Entry 3CC4 (X-ray diffraction, 2.70 A resolution); this record covers chains A and 0 of the 31 polymer chains in the assembly.

== Chain A ==
Name: 50S ribosomal protein L2P
Source organism: Haloarcula marismortui
Reference sequence: P20276 (RL2_HALMA); residues 0-239 here correspond to UniProt positions 1-240 (UniProt number = residue number + 1)
Amino-acid sequence (240 residues; each row starts with the number of its first residue; numbering starts at 0):
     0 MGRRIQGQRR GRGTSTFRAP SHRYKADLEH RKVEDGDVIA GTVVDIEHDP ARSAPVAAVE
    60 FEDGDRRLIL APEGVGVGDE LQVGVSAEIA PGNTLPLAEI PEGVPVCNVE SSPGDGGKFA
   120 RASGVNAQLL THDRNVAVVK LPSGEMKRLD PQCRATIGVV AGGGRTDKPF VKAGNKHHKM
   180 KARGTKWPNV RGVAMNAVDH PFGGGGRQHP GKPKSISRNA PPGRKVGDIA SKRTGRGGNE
Disordered / not traced: 0, 238-239
Metal / ion sites: Mg2+ site 1: Asp26 (shared with G1873(0) of chain 0); Mg2+ site 2: Asn188 (shared with A1845(0), U1846(0), G1884(0) of chain 0); Sr2+: Phe201, His208 (shared with A2633(0) of chain 0); Mg2+ site 3: Gln207 (shared with U1883(0), U2012(0), G2013(0) of chain 0)

== Chain 0 ==
Molecule: 23S ribosomal RNA
Source organism: Haloarcula marismortui
Sequence (2923 nucleotides; numbered 1 to 2923; the number before each row is that of its first residue):
     1 GUUGGCUACU AUGCCAGCUG GUGGAUUGCU CGGCUCAGGC GCUGAUGAAG GACGUGCCAA
    61 GCUGCGAUAA GCUGUGGGGA GCCGCACGGA GGCGAAGAAC CACAGAUUUC CGAAUGAGAA
   121 UCUCUCUAAC AAUUGCUUCG CGCAAUGAGG AACCCCGAGA ACUGAAACAU CUCAGUAUCG
   181 GGAGGAACAG AAAACGCAAC GUGAUGUCGU UAGUAACCGC GAGUGAACGC GAUACAGCCC
   241 AAACCGAAGC CCUCACGGGC AAUGUGGUGU CAGGGCUACC UCUCAUCAGC CGACCGUCUU
   301 CACGAAGUCU CUUGGAAUAG AGCGUGAUAC AGGGUGACAA CCCCGUACUG AAGACCAGUA
   361 CGCUGUGCGG UAGUGCCAGA GUAGCGGGGG UUGGAUAUCC CUCGCGAAUA ACGCAGGCAU
   421 CGACUGCGAA GGCUAAACAC AACCUGAGAC CGAUAGUGAA CAAGUAGUGU GAACGAACGC
   481 UGCAAAGUAC CCUCAGAAGG GAGGCGAAAU AGAGCAUGAA AUCAGUUGGC GAUCGAGCGA
   541 CAGGGCAUAC AAGGUCCCUU GACGAAUGAC CGAGACGCGA GUCUCCAGUA AGACUCACGG
   601 GAAGCCGAUG UUCUGUCGUA CGUUUUGAAA AACGAGCCAG GGAGUGUGUC UGUAUGGCAA
   661 GUCUAACCGG AGUAUCCGGG GAGGCACAGG GAAACCGACA UGGCCGCAGG GCUUUGCCCG
   721 AGGGCCGCCG UCUUCAAGGG CGGGGAGCCA UGUGGACACG ACCCGAAUCC GGACGAUCUA
   781 CGCAUGGACA AGAUGAAGCG UGCCGAAAGG CACGUGGAAG UCUGUUAGAG UUGGUGUCCU
   841 ACAAUACCCU CUCGUGAUCU AUGUGUAGGG GUGAAAGGCC CAUCGAGUCC GGCAACAGCU
   901 GGUUCCAAUC GAAACAUGUC GAAGCAUGAC CUCCGCCGAG GUAGUCUGUG AGGUAGAGCG
   961 ACCGAUUGGU GUGUCCGCCU CCGAGAGGAG UCGGCACACC UGUCAAACUC CAAACUUACA
  1021 GACGCUGUUU GACGCGGGGA UUCCGGUGCG CGGGGUAAGC CUGUGUACCA GGAGGGGAAC
  1081 AACCCAGAGA UAGGUUAAGG UCCCCAAGUG UGGAUUAAGU GUAAUCCUCU GAAGGUGGUC
  1141 UCGAGCCCUA GACAGCCGGG AGGUGAGCUU AGAAGCAGCU ACCCUCUAAG AAAAGCGUAA
  1201 CAGCUUACCG GCCGAGGUUU GAGGCGCCCA AAAUGAUCGG GACUCAAAUC CACCACCGAG
  1261 ACCUGUCCGU ACCACUCAUA CUGGUAAUCG AGUAGAUUGG CGCUCUAAUU GGAUGGAAGC
  1321 AGGGGCGAGA GCUCCUGUGG ACCGAUUAGU GACGAAAAUC CUGGCCAUAG UAGCAGCGAU
  1381 AGUCGGGUGA GAACCCCGAC GGCCUAAUGG AUAAGGGUUC CUCAGCACUG CUGAUCAGCU
  1441 GAGGGUUAGC CGGUCCUAAG UCUCACCGCA ACUCGACUGA GACGAAAUGG GAAACAGGUU
  1501 AAUAUUCCUG UGCCAUCAUG CAGUGAAAGU UGACGCCCUG GGGUCGAUCA CGCCGGGCAU
  1561 UCGCCCGGUC GAACCGUCCA ACUCCGUGGA AGCCGUAAUG GCAGGAAGCG GACGAACGGC
  1621 GGCAUAGGGA AACGUGAUUC AACCUGGGGC CCAUGAAAAG ACGAGCAUGA UGUCCGUACC
  1681 GAGAACCGAC ACAGGUGUCC AUGGCGGCGA AAGCCAAGGC CUGUCGGGAG CAACCAACGU
  1741 UAGGGAAUUC GGCAAGUUAG UCCCGUACCU UCGGAAGAAG GGAUGCCUGC UCCGGAACGG
  1801 AGCAGGUCGC AGUGACUCGG AAGCUCGGAC UGUCUAGUAA CAACAUAGGU GACCGCAAAU
  1861 CCGCAAGGAC UCGUACGGUC ACUGAAUCCU GCCCAGUGCA GGUAUCUGAA CACCUCGUAC
  1921 AAGAGGACGA AGGACCUGUC AACGGCGGGG GUAACUAUGA CCCUCUUAAG GUAGCGUAGU
  1981 ACCUUGCCGC AUCAGUAGCG GCUUGCAUGA AUGGAUUAAC CAGAGCUUCA CUGUCCCAAC
  2041 GUUGGGCCCG GUGAACUGUA CAUUCCAGUG CGGAGUCUGG AGACACCCAG GGGGAAGCGA
  2101 AGACCCUAUG GAGCUUUACU GCAGGCUGUC GCUGAGACGU GGUCGCCGAU GUGCAGCAUA
  2161 GGUAGGAGUC GUUACAGAGG UACCCGCGCU AGCGGGCCAC CCAGACAACA GUGAAAUACU
  2221 ACCCGUCGGU GACUGCGACU CUCACUCCGG GAGGAGGACA CCGAUAGCCG GGCAGUUUGA
  2281 CUGGGGCGGU ACGCGCUCGA AAAGAUAUCG AGCGCGCCCU AUGGUCAUCU CAGCCGGGAC
  2341 AGAGACCCGG CGAAGAGUGC AAGAGCAAAA GAUGACUUGA CAGUGUUCUU CCCAACGAGG
  2401 AACGCUGACG CGAAAGCGUG GUCUAGCGAA CCAAUUAGCC UGCUUGAUGC GGGCAAUUGA
  2461 UGACAGAAAA GCUACCCUAG GGAUAACAGA GUCGUCACUC GCAAGAGCAC AUAUCGACCG
  2521 AGUGGCUUGC UACCUCGAUG UCGGUUCCCU CCAUCCUGCC CGUGCAGAAG CGGGCAAGGG
  2581 UGAGGUUGUU CGCCUAUUAA AGGAGGUCGU GAGCUGGGUU UAGACCGUCG UGAGACAGGU
  2641 CGGCUGCUAU CUACUGGGUG UGUAAUGGUG UCUGACAAGA ACGACCGUAU AGUACGAGAG
  2701 GAACUACGGU UGGUGGCCAC UGGUGUACCG GUUGUUCGAG AGAGCACGUG CCGGGUAGCC
  2761 ACGCCACACG GGGUAAGAGC UGAACGCAUC UAAGCUCGAA ACCCACUUGG AAAAGAGACA
  2821 CCGCCGAGGU CCCGCGUACA AGACGCGGUC GAUAGACUCG GGGUGUGCGC GUCGAGGUAA
  2881 CGAGACGUUA AGCCCACGAG CACUAACAGA CCAAAGCCAU CAU
Disordered / not traced: 1-9, 126-127, 715, 971-998, 1560, 1952-1963, 2137-2236, 2339-2343, 2665-2666, 2915-2923
Modified positions: 1MA (6-hydro-1-methyladenosine-5'-monophosphate) at position 628, OMU (o2'-methyluridine 5'-monophosphate) at position 2587, OMG (o2'-methylguanosine-5'-monophosphate) at position 2588, UR3 (3-methyluridine-5'-monophoshate) at position 2619, PSU (pseudouridine-5'-monophosphate) at position 2621
Metal / ion sites: Na+ site 1 near U12 (its only coordinating residue here); Mg2+ site 1 near G28 (its only coordinating residue here); Na+ site 2: C40, G41, C443; Na+ site 3: G56, G61; Sr2+ site 1: C85, A86; Na+ site 4: U107, U108; Mg2+ site 2 near U115 (its only coordinating residue here); Na+ site 5: C130, U146; Na+ site 6: C141, G142; Sr2+ site 2: G147, A183 (shared with 1 residue of chain M); Mg2+ site 3: C162, U2276; K+ site 1: C162, U163, U172; 57 more Na+ sites not listed; 69 more Mg2+ sites not listed; 43 more Sr2+ sites not listed; 1 more K+ sites not listed
Ligand contacts: anisomycin (ANM): G2102, G2482, A2486, C2487, A2488, U2535, A2538, U2539, G2540, U2541, U2620

== Interface between chain A and chain 0 ==
Pairs across the interface (262):
  Gly1(A) - A886(0)  hydrogen bond to the base
  Gly1(A) - C2114(0)  hydrogen bond to the phosphate
  Gly1(A) - C2273(0)  hydrogen bond to the phosphate
  Arg2(A) - G871(0)  hydrogen bond to the base
  Arg2(A) - U872(0)  hydrogen bond to the base
  Arg2(A) - G873(0)  base contact
  Arg2(A) - G878(0)  hydrogen bond to the base
  Arg2(A) - C879(0)  base contact
  Arg2(A) - A886(0)  base contact
  Arg3(A) - G870(0)  salt bridge to the phosphate
  Arg3(A) - G871(0)  salt bridge to the phosphate
  Arg3(A) - C1862(0)  hydrogen bond to the phosphate
  Arg3(A) - G1863(0)  salt bridge to the phosphate
  Gly6(A) - C1861(0)  hydrogen bond to the sugar
  Gly6(A) - C1880(0)  phosphate contact
  Gln7(A) - C1861(0)  hydrogen bond to the sugar
  Gln7(A) - C1862(0)  hydrogen bond to the phosphate
  Arg8(A) - G871(0)  salt bridge to the phosphate
  Arg8(A) - U872(0)  hydrogen bond to the base
  Arg8(A) - G873(0)  hydrogen bond to the base
  Arg9(A) - U1860(0)  hydrogen bond to the base
  Arg9(A) - A1869(0)  base contact
  Arg9(A) - C1870(0)  sugar contact
  Arg9(A) - U1879(0)  hydrogen bond to the phosphate
  Arg9(A) - C1880(0)  salt bridge to the phosphate
  Gly10(A) - C1861(0)  hydrogen bond to the sugar
  Gly10(A) - C1862(0)  sugar contact
  Gly10(A) - G1868(0)  hydrogen bond to the base
  Gly10(A) - A1869(0)  sugar contact
  Arg11(A) - U866(0)  hydrogen bond to the phosphate
  Arg11(A) - A867(0)  salt bridge to the phosphate
  Arg11(A) - G871(0)  hydrogen bond to the phosphate
  Arg11(A) - C1862(0)  hydrogen bond to the sugar
  Gly12(A) - A1869(0)  sugar contact
  Thr13(A) - U866(0)  sugar contact
  Thr13(A) - U872(0)  hydrogen bond to the phosphate
  Ser14(A) - G782(0)  hydrogen bond to the sugar
  Ser14(A) - C783(0)  sugar contact
  Thr15(A) - C781(0)  hydrogen bond to the sugar
  Thr15(A) - G782(0)  hydrogen bond to the sugar
  Thr15(A) - G873(0)  phosphate contact
  Phe16(A) - U872(0)  phosphate contact
  Phe16(A) - A1869(0)  sugar contact
  Phe16(A) - C1870(0)  sugar contact
  Arg17(A) - G1460(0)  salt bridge to the phosphate
  Arg17(A) - A1869(0)  phosphate contact
  Arg17(A) - C1870(0)  phosphate contact
  Ala18(A) - C1870(0)  hydrogen bond to the phosphate
  Ala18(A) - U1871(0)  phosphate contact
  Ala18(A) - C1872(0)  phosphate contact
  Ser20(A) - C1872(0)  hydrogen bond to the phosphate
  His21(A) - C783(0)  hydrogen bond to the phosphate
  His21(A) - A784(0)  salt bridge to the phosphate
  Arg22(A) - A784(0)  salt bridge to the phosphate
  Arg22(A) - U1654(0)  salt bridge to the phosphate
  Tyr23(A) - C1872(0)  sugar contact
  Lys24(A) - U1654(0)  sugar contact
  Ala25(A) - C1872(0)  hydrogen bond to the sugar
  Asp26(A) - C1872(0)  hydrogen bond to the base
  Asp26(A) - G1873(0)  phosphate contact
  Lys31(A) - G2250(0)  salt bridge to the phosphate
  Glu33(A) - G2250(0)  base contact
  His47(A) - A1653(0)  salt bridge to the phosphate
  His47(A) - U1654(0)  stacking on the base
  Pro49(A) - U1654(0)  phosphate contact
  Ala50(A) - C1872(0)  sugar contact
  Ala50(A) - G1873(0)  sugar contact
  Arg51(A) - G1873(0)  phosphate contact
  Arg51(A) - U1874(0)  salt bridge to the phosphate
  Ser52(A) - C1652(0)  hydrogen bond to the phosphate
  Ser52(A) - A1653(0)  hydrogen bond to the phosphate
  Ser110(A) - A1857(0)  hydrogen bond to the phosphate
  Ser111(A) - C2248(0)  hydrogen bond to the sugar
  Pro112(A) - C2248(0)  hydrogen bond to the sugar
  Pro112(A) - G2249(0)  sugar contact
  Gly113(A) - G2249(0)  sugar contact
  Asp114(A) - G2249(0)  phosphate contact
  Lys117(A) - C1856(0)  sugar contact
  Lys117(A) - A1857(0)  phosphate contact
  Lys117(A) - U1874(0)  hydrogen bond to the sugar
  Phe118(A) - G1855(0)  base contact
  Phe118(A) - U1874(0)  sugar contact
  Ala119(A) - U1874(0)  hydrogen bond to the sugar
  Ala119(A) - A1875(0)  hydrogen bond to the phosphate
  Arg120(A) - G1873(0)  salt bridge to the phosphate
  Arg120(A) - U1874(0)  salt bridge to the phosphate
  Arg120(A) - A1875(0)  hydrogen bond to the phosphate
  Ala121(A) - U1874(0)  phosphate contact
  Ala121(A) - A1875(0)  hydrogen bond to the phosphate
  Ala121(A) - C1876(0)  sugar contact
  Ala121(A) - G1877(0)  sugar contact
  Ser122(A) - C1876(0)  hydrogen bond to the sugar
  Gly123(A) - C1876(0)  hydrogen bond to the base
  Val124(A) - A1875(0)  phosphate contact
  Val124(A) - C1876(0)  phosphate contact
  Leu140(A) - G1855(0)  base contact
  Pro141(A) - G1855(0)  base contact
  Pro141(A) - A1875(0)  sugar contact
  Pro141(A) - C1876(0)  phosphate contact
  Ser142(A) - G1855(0)  hydrogen bond to the base
  Ser142(A) - A1875(0)  hydrogen bond to the sugar
  Glu144(A) - G1855(0)  hydrogen bond to the sugar
  Lys146(A) - G1855(0)  hydrogen bond to the phosphate
  Lys146(A) - C1856(0)  salt bridge to the phosphate
  Asp149(A) - G2254(0)  sugar contact
  Gly162(A) - C1876(0)  base contact
  Gly163(A) - C1876(0)  hydrogen bond to the base
  Arg164(A) - C1652(0)  hydrogen bond to the base
  Arg164(A) - C1876(0)  hydrogen bond to the phosphate
  Arg164(A) - G1877(0)  salt bridge to the phosphate
  Thr165(A) - C1876(0)  hydrogen bond to the sugar
  Lys167(A) - C1652(0)  hydrogen bond to the base
  Pro168(A) - G1848(0)  phosphate contact
  Phe169(A) - C1652(0)  stacking on the base
  Phe169(A) - A1847(0)  hydrogen bond to the phosphate
  Phe169(A) - G1848(0)  hydrogen bond to the phosphate
  Val170(A) - A1847(0)  hydrogen bond to the sugar
  Lys171(A) - G820(0)  salt bridge to the phosphate
  Ala172(A) - G820(0)  hydrogen bond to the base
  Ala172(A) - A857(0)  base contact
  Ala172(A) - U1846(0)  hydrogen bond to the sugar
  Gly173(A) - G820(0)  hydrogen bond to the base
  Gly173(A) - A857(0)  phosphate contact
  Lys175(A) - A1847(0)  salt bridge to the phosphate
  His176(A) - A857(0)  sugar contact
  His177(A) - A857(0)  salt bridge to the phosphate
  His177(A) - A1653(0)  stacking on the base
  Lys178(A) - C1652(0)  hydrogen bond to the base
  Lys178(A) - A1653(0)  sugar contact
  Lys178(A) - G1878(0)  salt bridge to the phosphate
  Lys180(A) - C783(0)  phosphate contact
  Ala181(A) - U1654(0)  phosphate contact
  Arg182(A) - G1878(0)  salt bridge to the phosphate
  Gly183(A) - C1870(0)  phosphate contact
  Gly183(A) - U1871(0)  hydrogen bond to the phosphate
  Gly183(A) - U1879(0)  phosphate contact
  Thr184(A) - U1879(0)  hydrogen bond to the phosphate
  Lys185(A) - G873(0)  salt bridge to the phosphate
  Lys185(A) - A874(0)  salt bridge to the phosphate
  Trp186(A) - A857(0)  base contact
  Trp186(A) - U1846(0)  sugar contact
  Trp186(A) - A1847(0)  hydrogen bond to the phosphate
  Pro187(A) - A874(0)  sugar contact
  Pro187(A) - A1845(0)  phosphate contact
  Pro187(A) - U1846(0)  phosphate contact
  Asn188(A) - A1845(0)  phosphate contact
  Asn188(A) - U1846(0)  hydrogen bond to the phosphate
  Val189(A) - A874(0)  sugar contact
  Val189(A) - A875(0)  sugar contact
  Val189(A) - C1844(0)  phosphate contact
  Val189(A) - A1845(0)  phosphate contact
  Arg190(A) - C1844(0)  salt bridge to the phosphate
  Arg190(A) - A1845(0)  salt bridge to the phosphate
  Arg190(A) - C1882(0)  phosphate contact
  Arg190(A) - U1883(0)  salt bridge to the phosphate
  Arg190(A) - G1884(0)  base contact
  Gly191(A) - C1882(0)  hydrogen bond to the phosphate
  Val192(A) - C1882(0)  hydrogen bond to the phosphate
  Ala193(A) - A875(0)  hydrogen bond to the sugar
  Ala193(A) - C1844(0)  sugar contact
  Met194(A) - A875(0)  base contact
  Asn195(A) - G877(0)  hydrogen bond to the sugar
  Ala196(A) - C2114(0)  phosphate contact
  Ala196(A) - U2115(0)  phosphate contact
  Val197(A) - G877(0)  base contact
  Val197(A) - C2114(0)  phosphate contact
  Asp198(A) - G873(0)  hydrogen bond to the base
  Asp198(A) - A875(0)  base contact
  His199(A) - A1881(0)  salt bridge to the phosphate
  Phe201(A) - A1881(0)  phosphate contact
  Phe201(A) - C1882(0)  phosphate contact
  Gly203(A) - A2633(0)  phosphate contact
  Gly203(A) - G2634(0)  phosphate contact
  Gly204(A) - A2633(0)  hydrogen bond to the phosphate
  Gly204(A) - G2634(0)  hydrogen bond to the phosphate
  Gly205(A) - C2625(0)  phosphate contact
  Gly205(A) - G2634(0)  hydrogen bond to the base
  Arg206(A) - C2626(0)  phosphate contact
  Arg206(A) - C2629(0)  base contact
  Arg206(A) - G2630(0)  hydrogen bond to the base
  Gln207(A) - C1844(0)  hydrogen bond to the phosphate
  Gln207(A) - U2012(0)  hydrogen bond to the sugar
  Gln207(A) - C2625(0)  phosphate contact
  His208(A) - G1944(0)  salt bridge to the phosphate
  His208(A) - G2630(0)  hydrogen bond to the base
  His208(A) - G2632(0)  phosphate contact
  Pro209(A) - C1943(0)  sugar contact
  Pro209(A) - G1944(0)  phosphate contact
  Gly210(A) - U2631(0)  sugar contact
  Gly210(A) - G2632(0)  sugar contact
  Lys211(A) - C1943(0)  sugar contact
  Lys211(A) - U2116(0)  salt bridge to the phosphate
  Pro212(A) - G1898(0)  sugar contact
  Pro212(A) - A1942(0)  base contact
  Pro212(A) - C1943(0)  sugar contact
  Lys213(A) - A1881(0)  sugar contact
  Lys213(A) - C1882(0)  hydrogen bond to the sugar
  Lys213(A) - A1942(0)  salt bridge to the phosphate
  Ser214(A) - G1898(0)  hydrogen bond to the sugar
  Ser214(A) - C1899(0)  sugar contact
  Ile215(A) - C1899(0)  sugar contact
  Ser216(A) - C1899(0)  sugar contact
  Ser216(A) - A1900(0)  phosphate contact
  Arg217(A) - C1853(0)  hydrogen bond to the sugar
  Arg217(A) - A1859(0)  hydrogen bond to the phosphate
  Arg217(A) - U1860(0)  salt bridge to the phosphate
  Arg217(A) - A1900(0)  hydrogen bond to the phosphate
  Asn218(A) - G2124(0)  hydrogen bond to the base
  Asn218(A) - G2125(0)  hydrogen bond to the sugar
  Asn218(A) - C2126(0)  sugar contact
  Pro220(A) - A2123(0)  base contact
  Pro220(A) - G2272(0)  base contact
  Pro221(A) - C1861(0)  phosphate contact
  Pro221(A) - C1862(0)  phosphate contact
  Pro221(A) - G2272(0)  sugar contact
  Gly222(A) - G2272(0)  sugar contact
  Arg223(A) - G2270(0)  hydrogen bond to the phosphate
  Arg223(A) - G2271(0)  salt bridge to the phosphate
  Arg223(A) - G2272(0)  salt bridge to the phosphate
  Lys224(A) - U1860(0)  salt bridge to the phosphate
  Lys224(A) - C1861(0)  salt bridge to the phosphate
  Val225(A) - C1880(0)  sugar contact
  Val225(A) - A1881(0)  phosphate contact
  Gly226(A) - G1851(0)  base contact
  Gly226(A) - C1880(0)  hydrogen bond to the sugar
  Gly226(A) - A1881(0)  sugar contact
  Asp227(A) - G1851(0)  hydrogen bond to the base
  Asp227(A) - A1852(0)  sugar contact
  Asp227(A) - A1942(0)  sugar contact
  Ile228(A) - A1852(0)  hydrogen bond to the sugar
  Ile228(A) - C1853(0)  sugar contact
  Ile228(A) - U1860(0)  sugar contact
  Ile228(A) - C1880(0)  sugar contact
  Ala229(A) - C1853(0)  sugar contact
  Ala229(A) - C1899(0)  sugar contact
  Ala229(A) - A1900(0)  sugar contact
  Ser230(A) - A1852(0)  phosphate contact
  Ser230(A) - C1853(0)  phosphate contact
  Ser230(A) - C1899(0)  hydrogen bond to the sugar
  Ser230(A) - A1900(0)  sugar contact
  Lys231(A) - A1852(0)  phosphate contact
  Lys231(A) - C1853(0)  salt bridge to the phosphate
  Lys231(A) - C1854(0)  salt bridge to the phosphate
  Lys231(A) - A1900(0)  sugar contact
  Lys231(A) - G1938(0)  hydrogen bond to the base
  Arg232(A) - A1852(0)  sugar contact
  Arg232(A) - U1939(0)  sugar contact
  Thr233(A) - G1851(0)  sugar contact
  Thr233(A) - U1939(0)  hydrogen bond to the sugar
  Thr233(A) - C1940(0)  sugar contact
  Thr233(A) - A1942(0)  hydrogen bond to the sugar
  Gly234(A) - G1851(0)  sugar contact
  Gly234(A) - C1940(0)  sugar contact
  Gly234(A) - A1941(0)  sugar contact
  Gly234(A) - A1942(0)  hydrogen bond to the phosphate
  Arg235(A) - U1850(0)  salt bridge to the phosphate
  Arg235(A) - G1851(0)  salt bridge to the phosphate
  Arg235(A) - A1941(0)  base contact
  Gly236(A) - U1939(0)  phosphate contact
  Gly236(A) - C1940(0)  phosphate contact
  Gly236(A) - A1941(0)  phosphate contact
  Gly237(A) - U1939(0)  phosphate contact
Other interface residues (no listed pair), chain A (125 interface residues in all): Gln5, Leu27, Val32, Gly161, Pro200, Gly202
Other interface residues (no listed pair), chain 0 (102 interface residues in all): A819, U858, G865, A876, A1459, C1651, G1655, A1843, U2117, A2255, A2274

== In short ==
Chain A and chain 0 form an interface of 125 and 102 residues respectively; the contacts include 88 hydrogen
bonds, 40 salt bridges and 3 aromatic stacking contacts. Polar pairs include Gly1(A)-A886(0), Arg2(A)-G871(0)
and Arg2(A)-U872(0). Ligands of chain 0: anisomycin. G1873(0) and Asp26(A) coordinate Mg2+.
Chain A is 50S ribosomal protein L2P and chain 0 is 23S ribosomal RNA, both from Haloarcula marismortui; the
structure, Co-crystal Structure of Anisomycin Bound to the 50S Ribosomal Subunit, was determined by X-ray
diffraction together with 3CC2, 3CC7, 3CCE, 3CCJ, 3CCL, 3CCM and 6 further entries from the same study.
